PDB entry 9CQ2 | X-ray diffraction, 2.20 A resolution | chains B and D of the 4 polymer chains in the assembly

== Chain B ==
Protein: 3-oxoacid CoA-transferase, B subunit
From: Thermosipho melanesiensis
Notes: EC 2.8.3.9
UniProtKB: A6LM39 (A6LM39_THEM4); residue numbers follow UniProt; this construct covers 1-214
Sequence (215 residues; row label = number of the first residue in the row):
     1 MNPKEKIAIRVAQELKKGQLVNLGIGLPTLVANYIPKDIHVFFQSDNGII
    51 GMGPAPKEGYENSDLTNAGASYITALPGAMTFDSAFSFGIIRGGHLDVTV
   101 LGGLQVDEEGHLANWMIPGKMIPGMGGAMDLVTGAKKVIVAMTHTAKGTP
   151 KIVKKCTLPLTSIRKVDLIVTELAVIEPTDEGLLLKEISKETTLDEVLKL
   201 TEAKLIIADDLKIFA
Not modelled in the structure: 1
Sequence notes: engineered mutation D46 (Glu in A6LM39); expression tag (215)
Bound ions: Mg2+ site 1: D195 (shared with 2 residues of chain C); Mg2+ site 2: L198, T201
What the authors report for this chain:
  - conformationally variable residues (side-chain flip): D46
  - contacts within the chain: N22-D46 (hydrogen bond)
  - mutagenesis - I25K, F42T/Q44E, F42T/S45C, G103A/Q105E, Q105A, Q105E: unchanged catalytic activity

== Chain D ==
Protein: 3-oxoacid CoA-transferase, A subunit
From: Thermosipho melanesiensis
Notes: EC 2.8.3.8
UniProtKB: A6LM40 (A6LM40_THEM4); numbering as in UniProt (aligned over 1-217)
Sequence (217 residues; each row starts with the number of its first residue):
     1 MKVVDISKINELVKEGATLMIGGFLGVGTPENIIDEIIRHNISNLTVIAN
    51 DTAFEDRGIGKLVKNKLCKKVIVSHIGTNPETQRQMIEGTLEVELVPQGT
   101 LAERIRAAGVGLGGILTPTGVGTVVEKDKKVIEVEGKKYLLELPIHADVA
   151 LIKAKKADYLGNLVYNLTAENFNPIMALAAKTVIAEVEEIVPTGTLSPNE
   201 IKTPGIIVDYIVTGVTR
Not modelled in the structure: 214-217
What the authors report for this chain:
  - mutagenesis - L25M/F54L/T78L, P118E: unchanged catalytic activity
  - specificity-determining residues: L25 (proposed by the authors, not directly observed)

== Chain B / chain D interface ==
Residue-residue contacts (28; chain B residue first):
  G18(B) - I206(D)
  L20(B) - I206(D)  hydrophobic
  I50(B) - P204(D)  hydrophobic
  P77(B) - L160(D)
  P77(B) - T193(D)
  G78(B) - L160(D)
  G78(B) - N162(D)  hydrogen bond (backbone-side chain)
  G78(B) - T193(D)
  A79(B) - P198(D)
  A79(B) - I201(D)
  M80(B) - P198(D)
  M80(B) - I201(D)
  M80(B) - K202(D)
  M80(B) - P204(D)  hydrophobic
  T81(B) - P198(D)  hydrogen bond (backbone-backbone)
  T81(B) - N199(D)
  F86(B) - P204(D)
  G89(B) - G109(D)
  G89(B) - V110(D)
  R92(B) - V110(D)  hydrogen bond (side chain-backbone)
  R92(B) - G111(D)
  R92(B) - L112(D)
  G93(B) - G109(D)
  G93(B) - V110(D)  hydrogen bond (backbone-backbone)
  G93(B) - G111(D)
  H95(B) - G109(D)  hydrogen bond (side chain-backbone)
  H95(B) - L178(D)  hydrogen bond (side chain-backbone)
  H95(B) - I207(D)
Other interface residues (no listed pair), chain B (17 interface residues in all): F42, A85, F88, I90
Other interface residues (no listed pair), chain D (18 interface residues in all): R106, D158, T203

== In short ==
17 residues of chain B and 18 residues of chain D are in contact, with 6 hydrogen bonds. Among the polar pairs
are G78(B)-N162(D), R92(B)-V110(D) and H95(B)-G109(D). The paper reports that I25K, F42T/Q44E and F42T/S45C of
chain B, among others, leave catalytic activity unchanged; the specificity determinant L25(D); 8 substitutions
were tested in all.
Here chain B is 3-oxoacid CoA-transferase, B subunit and chain D is 3-oxoacid CoA-transferase, A subunit, both
from Thermosipho melanesiensis. Entry 9CQ2 (CtfAB E46D active site mutant hydrolase) was determined by X-ray
diffraction, deposited together with 9CRY, 9CSC and 9CTD.
